Entry 7DKJ (electron microscopy, 3.70 A resolution); this record covers chains A and E of the 9 polymer chains in the assembly.

# Chain A (and E)
Protein: Hemagglutinin
Organism: Influenza A virus (A/Okuda/1957(H2N2))
Notes: chain E of this document is another copy of the same molecule, construct and numbering; everything in this record applies to it too
Reference sequence: A0A0A7E4R0 (A0A0A7E4R0_9INFA); residues 3-503 here correspond to UniProt positions 16-516 (UniProt number = residue number + 13)
Chain sequence (599 residues; row label = number of the first residue in the row; numbers below 1 keep their minus sign (Met-35 is residue -35)):
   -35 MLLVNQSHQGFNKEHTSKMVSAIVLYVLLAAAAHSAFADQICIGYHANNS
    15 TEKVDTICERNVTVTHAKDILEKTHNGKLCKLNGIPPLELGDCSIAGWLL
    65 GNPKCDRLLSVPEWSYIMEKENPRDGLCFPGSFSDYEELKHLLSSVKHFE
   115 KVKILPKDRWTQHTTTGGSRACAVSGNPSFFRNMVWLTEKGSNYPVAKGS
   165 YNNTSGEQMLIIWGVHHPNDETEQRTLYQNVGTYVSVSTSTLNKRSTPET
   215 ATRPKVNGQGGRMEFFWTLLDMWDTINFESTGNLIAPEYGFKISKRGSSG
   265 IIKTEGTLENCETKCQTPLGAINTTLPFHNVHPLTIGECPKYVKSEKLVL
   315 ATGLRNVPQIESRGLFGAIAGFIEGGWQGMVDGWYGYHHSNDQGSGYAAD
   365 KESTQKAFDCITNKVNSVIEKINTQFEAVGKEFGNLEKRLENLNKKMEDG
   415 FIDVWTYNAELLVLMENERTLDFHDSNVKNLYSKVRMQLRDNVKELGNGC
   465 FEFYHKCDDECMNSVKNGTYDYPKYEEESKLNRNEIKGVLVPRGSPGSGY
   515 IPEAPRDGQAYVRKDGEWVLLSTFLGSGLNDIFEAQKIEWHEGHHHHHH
Disordered / not traced: -35 to 1, 500-563
Disulfides: Cys6-Cys464, Cys44-Cys275, Cys57-Cys69, Cys92-Cys136, Cys279-Cys303, Cys471-Cys475
Covalent attachments: N-acetylglucosamine (NAG) linked to Asn13, Asn25, Asn166, Asn287; glycan linked to Asn481
Construct notes: initiating methionine (-35); expression tag (-34 to 2, 504-563); engineered mutation Cys22 (Leu35 in A0A0A7E4R0), Phe93 (Tyr106 in A0A0A7E4R0), Ser98 (Asn111 in A0A0A7E4R0), Cys374 (Gly387 in A0A0A7E4R0)

# Chain A / chain E interface
Contacting residue pairs (54; chain A residue first):
  Ile21(A) - Asn377(E)
  Ile21(A) - Lys378(E)
  Cys22(A) - Cys374(E)  hydrophobic
  Cys22(A) - Asn377(E)
  Arg24(A) - Asn377(E)
  Arg24(A) - Ser381(E)  hydrogen bond
  Glu213(A) - Arg209(E)
  Ala215(A) - Glu243(E)
  Thr216(A) - Lys162(E)
  Thr216(A) - Ser202(E)
  Thr216(A) - Glu243(E)  hydrogen bond (backbone-side chain)
  Arg217(A) - Ser202(E)
  Arg217(A) - Asn207(E)
  Pro218(A) - Ser202(E)
  Pro218(A) - Thr239(E)
  Pro218(A) - Asn241(E)
  Arg226(A) - Thr203(E)  hydrogen bond (side chain-backbone)
  Arg226(A) - Ser204(E)
  Ile337(A) - Met451(E)  hydrophobic
  Leu400(A) - Asp99(E)
  Leu400(A) - Glu102(E)
  Lys402(A) - Glu102(E)  hydrogen bond (backbone-side chain)
  Lys402(A) - His105(E)
  Arg403(A) - Glu101(E)
  Arg403(A) - Glu102(E)  salt bridge
  Arg403(A) - His105(E)
  Arg403(A) - Glu396(E)  hydrogen bond (side chain-backbone)
  Arg403(A) - Phe397(E)
  Arg403(A) - Glu401(E)  salt bridge
  Asn406(A) - His105(E)  hydrogen bond
  Leu407(A) - Leu404(E)  hydrophobic
  Leu407(A) - Leu407(E)  hydrophobic
  Leu407(A) - Asn408(E)
  Lys410(A) - Glu391(E)
  Met411(A) - Phe415(E)
  Gly414(A) - Phe415(E)
  Phe415(A) - Phe415(E)  hydrophobic
  Asp417(A) - Asn387(E)
  Asp417(A) - Thr388(E)
  Asp417(A) - Gln389(E)
  Val418(A) - Trp419(E)  hydrophobic
  Tyr421(A) - Lys385(E)
  Tyr421(A) - Ile386(E)  hydrophobic
  Tyr421(A) - Trp419(E)  hydrophobic
  Tyr421(A) - Asn422(E)
  Tyr421(A) - Leu426(E)
  Glu424(A) - Lys385(E)
  Leu425(A) - Leu426(E)  hydrophobic
  Leu428(A) - Lys385(E)
  Met429(A) - Met429(E)  hydrophobic
  Arg433(A) - Arg433(E)
  Glu459(A) - Arg454(E)
  Leu460(A) - Arg454(E)  hydrogen bond (backbone-side chain)
  Gly461(A) - Met451(E)
Interface residues without a listed pair, chain A (37 interface residues in all): Thr20, Ser96, Glu401, Leu404, Asn422, Tyr446, Glu499
Interface residues without a listed pair, chain E (49 interface residues in all): Ser200, Thr205, Trp231, Asp373, Val382, Lys395, Gly398, Met411, Val418, Glu430, Arg450, Lys494

# In short
The interface between chain A and chain E involves 37 residues on one side and 49 on the other; the contacts
include 7 hydrogen bonds and 2 salt bridges. Polar contacts include Arg403(A)-Glu102(E), Arg403(A)-Glu401(E)
and Arg24(A)-Ser381(E).
Both chains are Hemagglutinin (Influenza A virus (A/Okuda/1957(H2N2))). Entry 7DKJ (Hemagglutinin Influenza A
virus (A/Okuda/1957(H2N2) bound with a neutralizing antibody) was determined by electron microscopy.
